3AVV - chains A and G of the 3 polymer chains in the assembly; structure by X-ray diffraction, 3.12 A resolution.

# Chain A
Protein: Elongation factor Ts, Elongation factor Tu, LINKER, Q beta replicase
Source organism: Escherichia coli O157:H7
UniProtKB: chimeric construct of P0A6P3, P0A6N3, Q8LTE0: residues 1-283 from P0A6P3 (EFTS_ECO57) positions 1-283 (same numbers); residues 285-678 from P0A6N3 positions 1-394 (UniProt number = residue number - 284); residues 695-1283 from Q8LTE0 positions 1-589 (UniProt number = residue number - 694)
Sequence (1289 residues; each row starts with the number of its first residue):
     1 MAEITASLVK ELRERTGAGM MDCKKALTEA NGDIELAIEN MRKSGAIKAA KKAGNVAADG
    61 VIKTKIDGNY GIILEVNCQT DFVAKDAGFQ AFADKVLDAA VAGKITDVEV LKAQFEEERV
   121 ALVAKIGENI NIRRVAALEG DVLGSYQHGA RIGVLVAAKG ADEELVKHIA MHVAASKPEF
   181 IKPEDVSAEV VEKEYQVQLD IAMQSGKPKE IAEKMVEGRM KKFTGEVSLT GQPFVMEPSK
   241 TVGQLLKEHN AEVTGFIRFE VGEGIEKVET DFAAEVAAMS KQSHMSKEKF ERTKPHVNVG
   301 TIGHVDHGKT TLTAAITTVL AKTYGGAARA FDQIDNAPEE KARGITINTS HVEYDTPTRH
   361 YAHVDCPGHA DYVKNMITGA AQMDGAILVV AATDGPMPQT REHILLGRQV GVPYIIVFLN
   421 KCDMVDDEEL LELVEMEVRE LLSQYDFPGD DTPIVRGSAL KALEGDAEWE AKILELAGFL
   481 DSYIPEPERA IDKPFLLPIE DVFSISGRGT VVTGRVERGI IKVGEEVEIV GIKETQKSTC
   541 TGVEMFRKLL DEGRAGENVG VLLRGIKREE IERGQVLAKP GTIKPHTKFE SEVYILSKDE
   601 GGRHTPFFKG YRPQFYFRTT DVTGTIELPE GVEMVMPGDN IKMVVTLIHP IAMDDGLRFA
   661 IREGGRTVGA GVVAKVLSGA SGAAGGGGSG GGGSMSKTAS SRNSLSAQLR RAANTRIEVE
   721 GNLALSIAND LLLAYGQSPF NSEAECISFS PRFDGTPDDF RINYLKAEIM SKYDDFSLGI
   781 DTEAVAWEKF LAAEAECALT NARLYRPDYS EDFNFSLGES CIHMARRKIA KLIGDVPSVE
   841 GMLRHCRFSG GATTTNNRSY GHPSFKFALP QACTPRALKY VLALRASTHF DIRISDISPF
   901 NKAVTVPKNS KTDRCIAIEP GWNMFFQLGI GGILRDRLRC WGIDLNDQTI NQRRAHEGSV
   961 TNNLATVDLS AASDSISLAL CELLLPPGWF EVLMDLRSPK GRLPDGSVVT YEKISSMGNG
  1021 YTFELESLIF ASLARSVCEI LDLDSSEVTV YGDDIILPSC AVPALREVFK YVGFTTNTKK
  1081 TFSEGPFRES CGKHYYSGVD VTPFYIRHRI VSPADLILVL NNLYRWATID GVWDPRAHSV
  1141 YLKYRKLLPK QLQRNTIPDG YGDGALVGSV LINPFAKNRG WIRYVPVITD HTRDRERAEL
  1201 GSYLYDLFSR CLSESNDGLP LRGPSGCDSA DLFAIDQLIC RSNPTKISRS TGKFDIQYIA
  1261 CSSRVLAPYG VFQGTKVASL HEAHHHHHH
Not modelled in the structure: 1, 287-289, 327-347, 681-699, 1217-1233, 1265-1289
Sequence notes: linker (284); expression tag (1284-1289)
Metal / ion sites: Ca2+ site 1: Asp968, Leu969; Ca2+ site 2: Asp968, Asp1053 (shared with U2008(G) of chain G)
Curated features (UniProtKB/Swiss-Prot):
  - region: Thr80 to Val83 (Involved in Mg(2+) ion dislocation from EF-Tu)

# Chain G
Molecule: 8-nt RNA strand
Sequence (8 nucleotides; each row starts with the number of its first residue):
  2001 GGGUCCAU
Metal / ion sites: Ca2+: U2008 (shared with Asp968(A), Asp1053(A) of chain A)

# Interface between chain A and chain G
Residue-residue contacts - 25 pairs, chain A then chain G:
  Arg858(A) - G2002(G)  salt bridge to the phosphate
  His862(A) - G2001(G)  phosphate contact
  Arg914(A) - U2008(G)  base contact
  Gln948(A) - C2006(G)  hydrogen bond to the sugar
  Gln948(A) - A2007(G)  sugar contact
  Asp968(A) - U2008(G)  phosphate contact
  Ala972(A) - U2008(G)  hydrogen bond to the phosphate
  Ser973(A) - U2008(G)  hydrogen bond to the sugar
  Met1017(A) - U2008(G)  base contact
  Phe1023(A) - A2007(G)  base contact
  Glu1026(A) - U2008(G)  hydrogen bond to the sugar
  Tyr1051(A) - A2007(G)  hydrogen bond to the sugar
  Asp1053(A) - A2007(G)  sugar contact
  Asp1053(A) - U2008(G)  phosphate contact
  Asp1054(A) - A2007(G)  sugar contact
  Gly1092(A) - C2006(G)  sugar contact
  Tyr1105(A) - C2006(G)  phosphate contact
  Arg1107(A) - C2005(G)  salt bridge to the phosphate
  Arg1107(A) - C2006(G)  salt bridge to the phosphate
  Leu1118(A) - U2004(G)  phosphate contact
  Asn1122(A) - C2005(G)  phosphate contact
  Asp1163(A) - U2004(G)  sugar contact
  Asp1190(A) - G2002(G)  sugar contact
  Lys1246(A) - G2001(G)  sugar contact
  Ser1248(A) - G2001(G)  hydrogen bond to the sugar
Also at the interface, not in a pair above, chain A (28 interface residues in all): Lys772, Ser970, Ala971, Gly1052, Cys1091, Ile1247

# Summary
Chain A and chain G form an interface of 28 and 7 residues respectively; the contacts include 6 hydrogen bonds
and 3 salt bridges. Polar pairs include Gln948(A)-C2006(G), Ser973(A)-U2008(G) and Glu1026(A)-U2008(G).
Asp968(A) and Leu969(A) coordinate Ca2+ site 1. Asp968(A), Asp1053(A) and U2008(G) coordinate Ca2+.
Chain A is Elongation factor Ts, Elongation factor Tu, LINKER, Q beta replicase (Escherichia coli O157:H7) and
chain G is an 8-nt RNA strand; the structure, Structure of viral RNA polymerase complex 3, was determined by
X-ray diffraction together with 3AVT, 3AVU, 3AVW, 3AVX and 3AVY from the same study.
